7LUR - chains A and B of the 4 polymer chains in the assembly; structure by X-ray diffraction, 1.95 A resolution.

# Chain A (and B)
Molecule: Immunoglobulin heavy constant gamma 1
From: Homo sapiens
Notes: chain B of this document is another copy of the same molecule, construct and numbering; everything in this record applies to it too
Reference sequence: P01857 (IGHG1_HUMAN); residues 221-447 here correspond to UniProt positions 104-330 (UniProt number = residue number - 117)
Sequence (227 residues; numbered 221 to 447; the number before each row is that of its first residue):
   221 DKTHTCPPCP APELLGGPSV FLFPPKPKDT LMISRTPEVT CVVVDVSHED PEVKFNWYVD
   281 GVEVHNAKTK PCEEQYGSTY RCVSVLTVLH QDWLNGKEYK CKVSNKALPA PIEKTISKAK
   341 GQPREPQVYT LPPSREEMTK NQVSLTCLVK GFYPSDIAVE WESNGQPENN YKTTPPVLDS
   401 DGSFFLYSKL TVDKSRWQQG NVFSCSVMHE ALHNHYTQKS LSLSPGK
Not modelled in the structure: 221-236, 444-447
Differences from the reference sequence: engineered mutation Cys292 (Arg175 in P01857), Gly297 (Asn180 in P01857), Cys302 (Val185 in P01857); variant Glu356 (Asp239 in P01857), Met358 (Leu241 in P01857)
Disulfide bonds: Cys261-Cys321, Cys292-Cys302, Cys367-Cys425
From the paper describing this entry:
  - mutagenesis - K360E: increased stability in response to pH 5.0
  - mutagenesis - N297G: decreased binding to FcgR (citing earlier work)
  - conformationally variable residues (order/disorder transition): Ala231 to Leu235

# How chain A and chain B interact
Residue-residue contacts - 42 pairs, chain A then chain B:
  Tyr349(A) - Ser354(B)
  Tyr349(A) - Glu356(B)
  Tyr349(A) - Glu357(B)
  Tyr349(A) - Lys360(B)
  Leu351(A) - Leu351(B)  hydrophobic
  Leu351(A) - Pro352(B)
  Leu351(A) - Ser354(B)
  Leu351(A) - Thr366(B)
  Ser354(A) - Tyr349(B)
  Ser354(A) - Thr350(B)
  Ser354(A) - Leu351(B)
  Glu356(A) - Tyr349(B)
  Glu357(A) - Tyr349(B)
  Glu357(A) - Lys370(B)
  Lys360(A) - Gln347(B)  hydrogen bond
  Lys360(A) - Tyr349(B)  hydrogen bond
  Ser364(A) - Leu368(B)
  Ser364(A) - Lys370(B)
  Thr366(A) - Leu351(B)
  Thr366(A) - Tyr407(B)  hydrogen bond
  Leu368(A) - Ser364(B)
  Lys370(A) - Glu357(B)  salt bridge
  Lys370(A) - Ser364(B)
  Lys392(A) - Leu398(B)
  Lys392(A) - Asp399(B)
  Lys392(A) - Ser400(B)
  Lys392(A) - Phe405(B)
  Thr394(A) - Thr394(B)
  Thr394(A) - Val397(B)
  Val397(A) - Thr394(B)
  Leu398(A) - Lys392(B)
  Asp399(A) - Lys392(B)
  Asp399(A) - Lys409(B)  salt bridge
  Ser400(A) - Lys392(B)
  Phe405(A) - Lys392(B)
  Phe405(A) - Lys409(B)
  Tyr407(A) - Thr366(B)  hydrogen bond
  Tyr407(A) - Tyr407(B)  hydrophobic
  Tyr407(A) - Lys409(B)
  Lys409(A) - Asp399(B)  salt bridge
  Lys409(A) - Phe405(B)
  Lys409(A) - Tyr407(B)
Also at the interface, not in a pair above, chain A (24 interface residues in all): Gln347, Thr350, Pro352, Pro395, Ser408
Also at the interface, not in a pair above, chain B (24 interface residues in all): Pro395, Ser408

# Overview
Chain A and chain B each contribute 24 residues to their interface; the contacts include 4 hydrogen bonds and
3 salt bridges. Among the polar pairs are Lys370(A)-Glu357(B), Asp399(A)-Lys409(B) and Lys360(A)-Gln347(B).
The paper reports that K360E of chain A increases stability in response to pH 5.0; conformational variability
at Ala231(A).
Both chains are Immunoglobulin heavy constant gamma 1 (Homo sapiens). Entry 7LUR (Stable Effector Functionless
2 (SEFL2) IgG1 Fc Scaffold Bound to a Minimized Version of the B-domain ...) was determined by X-ray
diffraction together with 7LUS from the same study.
